5VL9 - chains A and B of the 6 polymer chains in the assembly; structure by X-ray diffraction, 2.16 A resolution.

Chain A (and B):
Molecule: Regulatory protein TetR
Source organism: Enterobacter lignolyticus
Notes: chain B of this document is another copy of the same molecule, construct and numbering; everything in this record applies to it too
UniProtKB: E3G817 (E3G817_ENTLS); residue numbers follow UniProt; this construct covers 1-192
Amino-acid sequence (192 residues; each row starts with the number of its first residue):
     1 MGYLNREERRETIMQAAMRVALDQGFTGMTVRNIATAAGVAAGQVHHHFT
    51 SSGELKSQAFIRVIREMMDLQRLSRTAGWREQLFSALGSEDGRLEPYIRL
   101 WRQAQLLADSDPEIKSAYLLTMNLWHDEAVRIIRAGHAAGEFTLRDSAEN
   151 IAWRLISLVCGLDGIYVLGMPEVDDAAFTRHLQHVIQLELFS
Not modelled in the structure: 1 (chain B: 1-4)
Modified / non-standard residues: Mse1 (selenomethionine); Mse14, Mse18, Mse29, Mse67, Mse68, Mse122, Mse170 (selenomethionine; parent Met)
Residues lining bound ligands:
  - hexane-1,6-diol (HEZ), molecule 1: Mse67, Mse68, Gln71, Ser85, Ala86, Leu87, Gly88, Ser89, Leu94, Ile98, Trp101, Trp125
  - hexane-1,6-diol (HEZ), molecule 2: Ile98, Trp101, Arg102, Gln105, Tyr118, Mse122, Trp125, Val159, Cys160, Asp163, Phe178
From the paper describing this entry:
  - binding site for the 14-nt DNA strand: Tyr3, Arg32, His47
  - specificity-determining residues: Tyr3
  - mutagenesis - R32A, H47A: abolished binding to the 14-nt DNA strand
  - mutagenesis - Y3A: decreased binding to the 14-nt DNA strand

How chain A and chain B interact:
Residue-residue contacts (48; chain A residue first):
  Leu106(A) with Leu106(B), hydrophobic; Asp109(B)
  Asp109(A) with Leu106(B)
  Lys115(A) with Val167(B); Leu168(B), hydrogen bond (side chain-backbone)
  Tyr118(A) with Leu168(B), hydrophobic
  Leu119(A) with Leu168(B), hydrophobic; Mse170(B), hydrophobic
  Mse122(A) with Mse170(B), hydrophobic
  Asn123(A) with Mse170(B)
  Arg145(A) with Leu188(B)
  Glu149(A) with Glu172(B)
  Asn150(A) with His181(B)
  Trp153(A) with Ile165(B), hydrophobic; Mse170(B), hydrophobic; Glu172(B), hydrogen bond
  Arg154(A) with Leu158(B); His181(B), hydrogen bond; His184(B), hydrogen bond; Val185(B)
  Ser157(A) with Ser157(B); Leu158(B); Gly161(B); Leu162(B); Ile165(B)
  Leu158(A) with Arg154(B); Ser157(B)
  Gly161(A) with Ser157(B); Gly161(B)
  Leu162(A) with Ser157(B), hydrogen bond (backbone-side chain)
  Ile165(A) with Trp153(B), hydrophobic; Ser157(B)
  Leu168(A) with Lys115(B); Tyr118(B), hydrophobic; Leu119(B), hydrophobic
  Mse170(A) with Leu119(B), hydrophobic; Asn123(B); Trp153(B), hydrophobic
  Glu172(A) with Glu149(B); Trp153(B), hydrogen bond
  His181(A) with Asn150(B); Arg154(B), hydrogen bond
  His184(A) with Arg154(B), hydrogen bond; Glu189(B)
  Val185(A) with Arg154(B)
  Leu188(A) with Glu189(B)
  Glu189(A) with His184(B), salt bridge; Leu188(B)
Interface residues without a listed pair, chain A (31 interface residues in all): His126, Asp146, Ile156, Cys160, Val167, Val173
Interface residues without a listed pair, chain B (30 interface residues in all): Mse122, His126, Asp146, Ile156, Cys160, Val173

Overview:
31 residues of chain A face 30 of chain B across their interface; the contacts include 8 hydrogen bonds and 1
salt bridge. Polar pairs include Glu189(A)-His184(B), Lys115(A)-Leu168(B) and Trp153(A)-Glu172(B). The paper
reports a binding site for the 14-nt DNA strand at Tyr3(A), Arg32(A) and His47(A); R32A and H47A of chain A
abolish binding to the 14-nt DNA strand.
Chain A and chain B are both Regulatory protein TetR (Enterobacter lignolyticus); the structure, Crystal
structure of EilR in complex with eilO DNA element, was determined by X-ray diffraction (same publication as
5VLM).
